Entry 2PEY (X-ray diffraction, 1.88 A resolution); this record covers chains A and B.

Chain A (and B):
Protein: Bifunctional 3'-phosphoadenosine 5'-phosphosulfate synthetase 1 (PAPS synthetase 1) (PAPSS 1) (Sulfurylase kinase 1) (SK1) (SK 1)
Source organism: Homo sapiens
Notes: EC 2.7.1.25; fragment: APS-kinase domain (residues 51-226); chain B of this document is another copy of the same molecule, construct and numbering; everything in this record applies to it too
Reference sequence: O43252 (PAPS1_HUMAN); residues 51-226 here = UniProt positions 51-226
Chain sequence (179 residues; each row starts with the number of its first residue; note: 50 numbers in that range are skipped by the numbering (no residue carries them; nothing is unmodelled there); numbers below 1 keep their minus sign (Gly-2 is residue -2)):
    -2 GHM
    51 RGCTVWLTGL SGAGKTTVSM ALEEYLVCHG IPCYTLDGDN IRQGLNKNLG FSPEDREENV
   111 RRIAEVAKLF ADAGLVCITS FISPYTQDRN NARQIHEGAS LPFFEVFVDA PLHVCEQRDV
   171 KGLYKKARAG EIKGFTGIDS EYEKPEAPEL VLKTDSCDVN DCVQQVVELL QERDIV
Not modelled in the structure: -2 to 0 (chain B: -2 to 0, 171-190)
Differences from the reference sequence: cloning artifact (-2 to 0)
UniProt features mapped onto this chain:
  - binding site (ATP): Gly62 to Thr67, Cys207, Cys212
  - binding site (adenosine 5'-phosphosulfate): Asp89 to Arg92, Phe101, Arg106 to Asn109, Ile132, Ser133, Lys171, Gly184, Phe185
Small-molecule neighbours:
  - adenosine-5'-phosphosulfate (ADX): Ser61, Arg92, Phe101, Arg106, Asn109, Val110, Ser130, Phe131, Ile132, Ser133, Pro134, Lys171, Leu173, Lys183, Gly184, Phe185, Thr186
  - 2'-deoxyadenosine-5'-diphosphate (DAT): Leu60, Ser61, Gly62, Ala63, Gly64, Lys65, Thr66, Thr67, Val68, Arg168, Val170, Thr204, Cys207, Asp208, Val209, Cys212
Reported in the primary citation:
  - binding site for adenosine-5'-phosphosulfate: Phe101, Arg106, Ile132, Ser133, Gly184, Phe185
  - contacts within the chain: Arg106-Gly184
  - binding site for 2'-deoxyadenosine-5'-diphosphate: Arg168
  - conformationally variable residues (domain motion, order/disorder transition): Ser102, Ile132, Pro161 to Val170, Lys171 to Ser190
  - self-association interface (contacts with another copy of this molecule); pairs are residue here / residue on that copy: Leu95-Arg112 (hydrophobic contact), Arg112-Arg112

Chain A / chain B interface:
Residue-residue contacts - 36 pairs, chain A then chain B:
  Tyr84(A) - Leu119(B)
  Tyr84(A) - Asp122(B)  hydrogen bond
  Tyr84(A) - Ala123(B)  hydrophobic
  Asn90(A) - Leu119(B)
  Ile91(A) - Leu119(B)  hydrophobic
  Gly94(A) - Arg111(B)  hydrogen bond (backbone-side chain)
  Gly94(A) - Glu115(B)
  Leu95(A) - Arg111(B)  hydrogen bond (backbone-side chain)
  Leu95(A) - Arg112(B)
  Leu95(A) - Glu115(B)
  Lys97(A) - Arg111(B)
  Asn98(A) - Glu108(B)  hydrogen bond
  Asn98(A) - Arg111(B)  hydrogen bond
  Glu108(A) - Asn98(B)  hydrogen bond
  Arg111(A) - Gly94(B)  hydrogen bond (side chain-backbone)
  Arg111(A) - Leu95(B)  hydrogen bond (side chain-backbone)
  Arg111(A) - Lys97(B)
  Arg111(A) - Asn98(B)  hydrogen bond
  Arg111(A) - Arg112(B)
  Arg112(A) - Leu95(B)
  Arg112(A) - Arg111(B)
  Arg112(A) - Arg112(B)
  Glu115(A) - Gly94(B)
  Glu115(A) - Leu95(B)
  Val116(A) - Val116(B)  hydrophobic
  Val116(A) - Leu119(B)  hydrophobic
  Leu119(A) - Tyr84(B)
  Leu119(A) - Asn90(B)
  Leu119(A) - Val116(B)  hydrophobic
  Leu119(A) - Phe120(B)  hydrophobic
  Phe120(A) - Leu119(B)  hydrophobic
  Phe120(A) - Phe120(B)  hydrophobic
  Phe120(A) - Ala123(B)  hydrophobic
  Asp122(A) - Tyr84(B)  hydrogen bond
  Ala123(A) - Tyr84(B)  hydrophobic
  Ala123(A) - Phe120(B)  hydrophobic
Other interface residues (no listed pair), chain A (18 interface residues in all): Leu86, Leu125
Other interface residues (no listed pair), chain B (18 interface residues in all): Leu86, Ile91, Leu125

Summary:
The chain A/chain B interface involves 18 residues from each chain, with 10 hydrogen bonds. Polar contacts
include Tyr84(A)-Asp122(B), Gly94(A)-Arg111(B) and Leu95(A)-Arg111(B). Chain A binds
adenosine-5'-phosphosulfate and 2'-deoxyadenosine-5'-diphosphate. The paper reports a binding site for
adenosine-5'-phosphosulfate at Phe101(A), Arg106(A) and Ile132(A) among others; a binding site for
2'-deoxyadenosine-5'-diphosphate at Arg168(A).
Chain A and chain B are both Bifunctional 3'-phosphoadenosine 5'-phosphosulfate synthetase 1 (PAPS synthetase
1) (PAPSS 1) (Sulfurylase kinase 1) (SK1) (SK 1) (Homo sapiens); the structure, Crystal structure of deletion
mutant of APS-kinase domain of human PAPS-synthetase 1, was determined by X-ray diffraction, deposited
together with 2PEZ.
